Entry 8OEJ (electron microscopy, 7.96 A resolution (low resolution: residue-level contacts below are approximate; hydrogen-bond / salt-bridge calls are withheld)); this record covers chains A and C of the 7 polymer chains in the assembly.

# Chain A
Name: Replication factor A
From: Pyrococcus abyssi
Reference sequence: G8ZHS0 (G8ZHS0_PYRAB); numbering as in UniProt (aligned over 3-358)
Amino-acid sequence (358 residues; each row starts with the number of its first residue):
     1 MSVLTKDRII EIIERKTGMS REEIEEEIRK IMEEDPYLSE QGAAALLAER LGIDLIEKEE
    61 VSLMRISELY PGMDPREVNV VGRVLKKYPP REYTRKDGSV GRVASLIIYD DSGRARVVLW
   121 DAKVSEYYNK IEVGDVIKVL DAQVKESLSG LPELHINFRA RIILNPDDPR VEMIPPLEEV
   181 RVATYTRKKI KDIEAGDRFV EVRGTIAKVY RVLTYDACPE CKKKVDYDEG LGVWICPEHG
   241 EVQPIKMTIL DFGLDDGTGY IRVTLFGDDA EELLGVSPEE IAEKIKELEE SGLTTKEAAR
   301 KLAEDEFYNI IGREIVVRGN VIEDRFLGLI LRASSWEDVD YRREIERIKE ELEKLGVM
Disordered / not traced: 1-61, 175-185
Differences from the reference sequence: initiating methionine (1); expression tag (2)
Metal / ion sites: Zn2+: Cys218, Cys221, Cys236, His239

# Chain C
Name: RPA14 subunit of the hetero-oligomeric complex involved in homologous recombination
From: Pyrococcus abyssi
Reference sequence: Q9V1Z0 (Q9V1Z0_PYRAB); residue numbers follow UniProt; this construct covers 2-117
Amino-acid sequence (122 residues; each row starts with the number of its first residue; numbers below 1 keep their minus sign (Gly-4 is residue -4)):
    -4 GTGDGSEVQV RRRKPAVERK ISEIREEDTR VSLIGRVIKV DKMDYMFWLD DGTGVAIIES
    56 ESDLPKVGQV VRVIGRIIRN EEGIHIYAEV IQDFSDADLE ALEEIRELER KLLPRLEGEI
   116 VW
Disordered / not traced: -4 to 4
Differences from the reference sequence: expression tag (-4 to 1)

# Interface between chain A and chain C
Residue-residue contacts - 6 pairs, chain A then chain C:
  Arg342(A) - Asp93(C)
  Arg342(A) - Glu95(C)
  Lys349(A) - Glu99(C)
  Val357(A) - Leu103(C)
  Val357(A) - Lys106(C)
  Val357(A) - Leu107(C)
Other interface residues (no listed pair), chain A (6 interface residues in all): Ile345, Leu352, Met358
Other interface residues (no listed pair), chain C (7 interface residues in all): Ala96

# Summary
The interface between chain A and chain C involves 6 residues on one side and 7 on the other. The Zn2+ site is
built by Cys218(A), Cys221(A), Cys236(A) and His239(A).
Here chain A is Replication factor A and chain C is RPA14 subunit of the hetero-oligomeric complex involved in
homologous recombination, both from Pyrococcus abyssi. Entry 8OEJ (Extended RPA-DNA nucleoprotein filament)
was determined by electron microscopy together with 8AAJ, 8AAS, 8C5Y, 8C5Z and 8OEL from the same study.
